Entry 1ZNV (X-ray diffraction, 2.00 A resolution); this record covers chains A and B.

== Chain A ==
Protein: Colicin E7 immunity protein
Organism: Escherichia coli str. K12 substr
UniProt: Q03708 (IMM7_ECOLI); numbering as in UniProt (aligned over 1-87)
Chain sequence (93 residues; each row starts with the number of its first residue):
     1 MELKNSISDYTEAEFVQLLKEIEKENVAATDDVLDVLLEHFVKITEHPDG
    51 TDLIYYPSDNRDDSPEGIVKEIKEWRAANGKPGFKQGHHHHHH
Not modelled in the structure: 88-93
Sequence notes: expression tag (88-93)

== Chain B ==
Protein: Colicin E7
Organism: Escherichia coli str. K12 substr
Notes: EC 3.1.-.-; fragment: Nuclease domain
UniProt: Q47112 (CEA7_ECOLI); numbering as in UniProt (aligned over 444-576)
Chain sequence (134 residues; each row starts with the number of its first residue):
   443 MESKRNKPGKATGKGKPVNNKWLNNAGKDLGSPVPDRIANKLRDKEFKSF
   493 DDFRKKFWEEVSKDPELSKQFSRNNNDRMKVGKAPKTRTQDVSGKRTSFE
   543 LHEEKPISQNGGVYDMDNISVVTPKRHIDIHRGK
Not modelled in the structure: 443-449, 547-554
Sequence notes: initiating methionine (443); engineered mutation Glu545 (His in Q47112)
UniProt features mapped onto this chain:
  - binding site (Zn(2+)): His544, His569, His573
Ion coordination: Ni2+: His544, His569, His573 (together with phosphate ion)
From the paper describing this entry:
  - mutagenesis - H545E: abolished catalytic activity
  - mutagenesis - H573A, H573E: decreased catalytic activity

== How chain A and chain B interact ==
Pairs across the interface - 35 pairs, chain A then chain B:
  Glu23(A) - Asn516(B)
  Glu25(A) - Lys525(B)  hydrogen bond (backbone-side chain)
  Asn26(A) - Asn516(B)  hydrogen bond
  Asn26(A) - Arg520(B)
  Asn26(A) - Lys525(B)  hydrogen bond (backbone-side chain)
  Val27(A) - Asp519(B)
  Val27(A) - Val523(B)
  Ala28(A) - Lys525(B)  hydrogen bond (backbone-side chain)
  Ala29(A) - Lys525(B)
  Thr30(A) - Lys525(B)  hydrogen bond (backbone-side chain)
  Asp31(A) - Arg520(B)  salt bridge
  Asp31(A) - Lys525(B)  salt bridge
  Leu34(A) - Arg520(B)
  Leu34(A) - Lys528(B)
  Asp35(A) - Lys528(B)  salt bridge
  Leu38(A) - Lys528(B)
  Asp49(A) - Thr531(B)  hydrogen bond (backbone-side chain)
  Thr51(A) - Thr531(B)
  Asp52(A) - Arg530(B)
  Asp52(A) - Thr531(B)  hydrogen bond (side chain-backbone)
  Ile54(A) - Asn516(B)
  Tyr55(A) - Ser514(B)  hydrogen bond (backbone-side chain)
  Tyr55(A) - Asn516(B)
  Tyr55(A) - Asn517(B)
  Tyr55(A) - Arg520(B)
  Tyr55(A) - Lys528(B)
  Tyr56(A) - Asn517(B)
  Tyr56(A) - Lys528(B)  hydrogen bond (side chain-backbone)
  Tyr56(A) - Thr529(B)
  Tyr56(A) - Arg530(B)
  Tyr56(A) - Phe541(B)
  Pro57(A) - Ser514(B)
  Asp63(A) - Ser514(B)
  Asp63(A) - Arg515(B)  hydrogen bond (backbone-side chain)
  Ser64(A) - Arg515(B)
Other interface residues (no listed pair), chain A (22 interface residues in all): Ile22, Gly50

== Summary ==
22 residues of chain A face 13 of chain B across their interface, with 10 hydrogen bonds and 3 salt bridges.
Polar contacts include Asp31(A)-Arg520(B), Asp31(A)-Lys525(B) and Asp35(A)-Lys528(B). From UniProt: 3
Zn2+-binding residues on chain B. From the paper: H573A and H573E of chain B reduce catalytic activity; H545E
of chain B abolishes catalytic activity.
Chain A is Colicin E7 immunity protein and chain B is Colicin E7, both from Escherichia coli str. K12 substr;
the structure, How a His-metal finger endonuclease ColE7 binds and cleaves DNA with a transition metal ion
cofactor, was determined by X-ray diffraction, deposited together with 1ZNS.
